PDB entry 2JLV | X-ray diffraction, 1.90 A resolution | chains A and C

# Chain A
Name: Serine protease subunit NS3
Organism: Dengue virus 4
Notes: EC 3.4.21.91
UniProtKB: Q2YHF0 (POLG_DEN4T); residues 172-618 here correspond to UniProt positions 1646-2092 (UniProt number = residue number + 1474)
Chain sequence (451 residues; each row starts with the number of its first residue):
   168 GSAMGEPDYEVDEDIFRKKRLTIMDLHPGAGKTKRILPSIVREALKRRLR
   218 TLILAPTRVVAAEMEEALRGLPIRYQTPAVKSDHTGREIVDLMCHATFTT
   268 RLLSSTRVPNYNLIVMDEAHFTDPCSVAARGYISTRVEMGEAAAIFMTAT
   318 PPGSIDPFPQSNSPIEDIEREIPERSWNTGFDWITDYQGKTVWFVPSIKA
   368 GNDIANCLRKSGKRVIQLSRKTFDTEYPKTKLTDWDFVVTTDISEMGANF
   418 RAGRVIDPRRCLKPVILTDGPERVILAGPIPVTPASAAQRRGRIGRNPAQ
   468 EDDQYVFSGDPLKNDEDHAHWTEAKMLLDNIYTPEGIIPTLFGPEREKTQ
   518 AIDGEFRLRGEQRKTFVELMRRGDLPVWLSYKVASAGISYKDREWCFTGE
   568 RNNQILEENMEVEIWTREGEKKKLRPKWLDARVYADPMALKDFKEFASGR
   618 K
Construct notes: conflict Asp250 (Glu1724 in Q2YHF0), Cys292 (Ser1766 in Q2YHF0), Ser321 (Thr1795 in Q2YHF0), Ile322 (Thr1796 in Q2YHF0), Arg381 (Lys1855 in Q2YHF0), Lys480 (Arg1954 in Q2YHF0)
Metal / ion sites: Mn2+: Thr200 (together with AMP-PNP)
Ligand contacts: AMP-PNP (ANP; phosphoaminophosphonic acid-adenylate ester): His194, Pro195, Gly196, Ala197, Gly198, Lys199, Thr200, Lys201, Arg202, Glu233, Glu285, Ala316, Asn329, Gly414, Asn416, Arg418, Arg460, Arg463
Curated features (UniProtKB/Swiss-Prot):
  - region: Arg184 to Arg187 (Important for RNA-binding)
  - motif: Asp284 to His287 (DEAH box)
  - binding site (ATP): Leu193 to Thr200
  - site: Arg457 (Involved in NS3 ATPase and RTPase activities), Arg460 (Involved in NS3 ATPase and RTPase activities), Lys618 (Cleavage)
  - modified residue: Lys388 (N6-acetyllysine)
What the authors report for this chain:
  - binding site for the 12-nt RNA strand (chain C): Thr244, Thr264, Thr267, Asp290, Pro363, Thr408, Asp409
  - binding site for AMP-PNP: Lys201, Asn329, Gly414, Asn416, Arg460, Arg463
  - catalytic residues: Glu285, Gln456
  - Mn2+ coordination: Thr200
  - Mn2+ coordination through a water molecule: Glu285
  - conformationally variable residues: Glu285

# Chain C
Molecule: 12-nt RNA strand
Sequence (12 nucleotides; row label = number of the first residue in the row):
     1 AGACUAACAACU
Unresolved in the structure: 8-12

# Chain A / chain C interface
Contacting residue pairs - 43 pairs, chain A then chain C:
  Pro223(A) - A3(C)  hydrogen bond to the sugar
  Pro223(A) - C4(C)  sugar contact
  Thr224(A) - A3(C)  sugar contact
  Thr224(A) - C4(C)  phosphate contact
  Arg225(A) - C4(C)  salt bridge to the phosphate
  Arg225(A) - U5(C)  salt bridge to the phosphate
  Arg241(A) - A7(C)  salt bridge to the phosphate
  Gln243(A) - A6(C)  hydrogen bond to the sugar
  Gln243(A) - A7(C)  sugar contact
  Thr244(A) - U5(C)  hydrogen bond to the phosphate
  Pro245(A) - U5(C)  phosphate contact
  Pro245(A) - A6(C)  phosphate contact
  Cys261(A) - C4(C)  phosphate contact
  Cys261(A) - U5(C)  phosphate contact
  Ala263(A) - C4(C)  sugar contact
  Thr264(A) - C4(C)  hydrogen bond to the sugar
  Thr264(A) - U5(C)  sugar contact
  Thr264(A) - A6(C)  sugar contact
  Arg268(A) - A6(C)  hydrogen bond to the sugar
  Thr273(A) - A7(C)  sugar contact
  Phe288(A) - A3(C)  sugar contact
  Asp290(A) - G2(C)  hydrogen bond to the base
  Asp290(A) - A3(C)  base contact
  Pro363(A) - A1(C)  hydrogen bond to the sugar
  Pro363(A) - G2(C)  sugar contact
  Ser364(A) - A1(C)  phosphate contact
  Ser364(A) - G2(C)  phosphate contact
  Ile365(A) - G2(C)  hydrogen bond to the phosphate
  Ser386(A) - A3(C)  phosphate contact
  Arg387(A) - G2(C)  salt bridge to the phosphate
  Arg387(A) - A3(C)  salt bridge to the phosphate
  Arg387(A) - C4(C)  phosphate contact
  Thr408(A) - G2(C)  hydrogen bond to the phosphate
  Thr408(A) - A3(C)  hydrogen bond to the phosphate
  Asp409(A) - G2(C)  sugar contact
  Ile410(A) - A3(C)  sugar contact
  Ile410(A) - C4(C)  phosphate contact
  Leu429(A) - A1(C)  sugar contact
  Pro431(A) - A1(C)  base contact
  Leu443(A) - A1(C)  sugar contact
  Arg538(A) - C4(C)  hydrogen bond to the base
  Arg599(A) - A1(C)  base contact
  Asp603(A) - A1(C)  sugar contact

# In short
28 residues of chain A and 7 residues of chain C are in contact; the contacts include 11 hydrogen bonds and 5
salt bridges. Polar pairs include Asp290(A)-G2(C), Arg538(A)-C4(C) and Pro223(A)-A3(C). From the paper:
catalytic residues Glu285(A) and Gln456(A); a binding site for the 12-nt RNA strand (chain C) at Thr244(A),
Thr264(A) and Thr267(A) among others.
Chain A is Serine protease subunit NS3 (Dengue virus 4) and chain C is a 12-nt RNA strand; the structure,
Dengue virus 4 NS3 helicase in complex with ssRNA and AMPPNP, was determined by X-ray diffraction, deposited
together with 2JLU, 2JLW, 2JLX and 2JLZ.
